Entry 6WGE (electron microscopy, 3.90 A resolution); this record covers chains E and F of the 6 polymer chains in the assembly.

[Chain E]
Name: Nipped-B-like protein
Organism: Homo sapiens
UniProtKB: Q6KC79 (NIPBL_HUMAN); numbering as in UniProt (aligned over 1163-2804)
Sequence (1642 residues; each row starts with the number of its first residue):
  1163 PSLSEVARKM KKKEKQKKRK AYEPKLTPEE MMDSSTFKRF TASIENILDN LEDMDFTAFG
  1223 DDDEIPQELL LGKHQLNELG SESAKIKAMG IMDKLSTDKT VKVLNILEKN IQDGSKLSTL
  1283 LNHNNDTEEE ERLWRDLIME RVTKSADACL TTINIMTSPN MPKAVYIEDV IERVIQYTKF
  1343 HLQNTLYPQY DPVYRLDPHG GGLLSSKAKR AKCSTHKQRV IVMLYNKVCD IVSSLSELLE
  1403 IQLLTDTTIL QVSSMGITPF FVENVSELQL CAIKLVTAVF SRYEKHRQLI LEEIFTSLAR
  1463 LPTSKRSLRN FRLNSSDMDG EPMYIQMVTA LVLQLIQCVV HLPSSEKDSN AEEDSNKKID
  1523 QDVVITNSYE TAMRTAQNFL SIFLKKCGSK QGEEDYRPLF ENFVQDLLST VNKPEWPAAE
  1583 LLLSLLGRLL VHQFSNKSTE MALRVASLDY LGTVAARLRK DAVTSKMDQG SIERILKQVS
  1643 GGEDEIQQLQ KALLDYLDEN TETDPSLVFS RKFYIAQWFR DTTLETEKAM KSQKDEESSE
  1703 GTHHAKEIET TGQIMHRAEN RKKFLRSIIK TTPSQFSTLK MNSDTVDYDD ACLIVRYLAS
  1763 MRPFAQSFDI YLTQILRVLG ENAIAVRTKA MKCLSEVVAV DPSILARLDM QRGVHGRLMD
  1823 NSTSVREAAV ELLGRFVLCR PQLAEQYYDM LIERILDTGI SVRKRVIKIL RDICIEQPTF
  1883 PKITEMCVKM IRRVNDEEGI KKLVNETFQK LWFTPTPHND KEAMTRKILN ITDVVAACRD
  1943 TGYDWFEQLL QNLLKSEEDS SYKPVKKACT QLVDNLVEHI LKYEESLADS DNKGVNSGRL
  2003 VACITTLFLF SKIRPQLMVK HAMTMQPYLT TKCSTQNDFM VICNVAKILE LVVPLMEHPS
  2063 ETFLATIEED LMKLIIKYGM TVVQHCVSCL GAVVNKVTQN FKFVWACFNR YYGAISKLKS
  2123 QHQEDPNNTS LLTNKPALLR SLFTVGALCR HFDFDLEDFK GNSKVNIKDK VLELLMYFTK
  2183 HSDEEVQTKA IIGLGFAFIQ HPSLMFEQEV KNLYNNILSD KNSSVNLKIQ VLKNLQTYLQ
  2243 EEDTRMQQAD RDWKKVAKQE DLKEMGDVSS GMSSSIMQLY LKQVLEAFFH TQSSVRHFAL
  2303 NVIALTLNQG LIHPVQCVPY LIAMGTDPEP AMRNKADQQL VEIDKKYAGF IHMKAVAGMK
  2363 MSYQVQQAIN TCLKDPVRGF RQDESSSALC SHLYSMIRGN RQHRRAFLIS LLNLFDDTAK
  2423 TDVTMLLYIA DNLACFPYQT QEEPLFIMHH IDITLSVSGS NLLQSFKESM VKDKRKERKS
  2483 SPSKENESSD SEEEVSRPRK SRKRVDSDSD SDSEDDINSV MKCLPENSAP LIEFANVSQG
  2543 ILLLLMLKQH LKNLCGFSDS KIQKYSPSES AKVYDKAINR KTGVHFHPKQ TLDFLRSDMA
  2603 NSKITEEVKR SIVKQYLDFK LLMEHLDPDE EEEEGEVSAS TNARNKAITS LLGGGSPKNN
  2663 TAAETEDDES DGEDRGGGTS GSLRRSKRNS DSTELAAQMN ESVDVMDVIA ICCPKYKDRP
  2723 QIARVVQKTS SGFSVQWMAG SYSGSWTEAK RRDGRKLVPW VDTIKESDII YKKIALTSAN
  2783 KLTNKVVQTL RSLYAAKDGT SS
Disordered / not traced: 1163-1192, 1217-1230, 1281-1292, 1358-1379, 1476-1483, 1506-1523, 1630-1645, 1691-1707, 1730-1745, 1988-1997, 2373-2388, 2472-2532, 2629-2804
Curated features (UniProtKB/Swiss-Prot):
  - modified residue: Thr1189 (Phosphothreonine), Ser1197 (Phosphoserine), Ser2493 (Phosphoserine), Ser2509 (Phosphoserine), Ser2511 (Phosphoserine), Ser2513 (Phosphoserine), Ser2515 (Phosphoserine), Ser2652 (Phosphoserine), Ser2658 (Phosphoserine), Thr2667 (Phosphothreonine), Ser2672 (Phosphoserine)
  - natural variant: Ile1206 (I1206V; deletion: In CDLS1), Glu1207 (E1207K: In CDLS1), Ala1246 (A1246G: In CDLS1), Cys1311 (C1311R: In CDLS1), Leu1312 (L1312P: In CDLS1), His1343 (H1343P: In CDLS1), Leu1348 (L1348R: In CDLS1), Val1441 (V1441L: In CDLS1), Val1625 (V1625F: In CDLS1), Ile1637 (I1637L: In CDLS1), Glu1647 (E1647K: In a breast cancer sample), Asn1722 (N1722H: In CDLS1), 16 further natural variant entries in UniProt

[Chain F]
Molecule: 43-nt DNA strand
Sequence (43 nucleotides; row label = number of the first residue in the row):
     1 AAAAAAAAAA AAAAAAAAAA AAAAAAAAAA AAAAAAAAAA AAA

[How chain E and chain F interact]
Residue-residue contacts - 4 pairs, chain E then chain F:
  Lys1552(E) - DA30(F)  salt bridge to the phosphate
  Lys1794(E) - DA31(F)  phosphate contact
  Lys1794(E) - DA32(F)  salt bridge to the phosphate
  Ala2573(E) - DA22(F)  phosphate contact
Interface residues without a listed pair, chain E (5 interface residues in all): Lys1870, Arg2403
Interface residues without a listed pair, chain F (6 interface residues in all): DA23, DA34

[Summary]
5 residues of chain E face 6 of chain F across their interface; the contacts include 2 salt bridges. Polar
pairs include Lys1552(E)-DA30(F) and Lys1794(E)-DA32(F).
Chain E is Nipped-B-like protein (Homo sapiens) and chain F is a 43-nt DNA strand; the structure, Cryo-EM
structure of human Cohesin-NIPBL-DNA complex without STAG1, was determined by electron microscopy (same
publication as 6WG3 and 6WG6).
